Entry 6F3M (X-ray diffraction, 1.60 A resolution); this record covers chains A and D of the 4 polymer chains in the assembly.

Chain A:
Name: Adenosylhomocysteinase
Source organism: Pseudomonas aeruginosa (strain ATCC 15692 / DSM 22644 / CIP 104116 / JCM 14847 / LMG 12228 / 1C / PRS 101 / PAO1)
Notes: EC 3.3.1.1
Reference sequence: Q9I685 (SAHH_PSEAE); residue numbers follow UniProt; this construct covers 9-469
Amino-acid sequence (461 residues; row label = number of the first residue in the row):
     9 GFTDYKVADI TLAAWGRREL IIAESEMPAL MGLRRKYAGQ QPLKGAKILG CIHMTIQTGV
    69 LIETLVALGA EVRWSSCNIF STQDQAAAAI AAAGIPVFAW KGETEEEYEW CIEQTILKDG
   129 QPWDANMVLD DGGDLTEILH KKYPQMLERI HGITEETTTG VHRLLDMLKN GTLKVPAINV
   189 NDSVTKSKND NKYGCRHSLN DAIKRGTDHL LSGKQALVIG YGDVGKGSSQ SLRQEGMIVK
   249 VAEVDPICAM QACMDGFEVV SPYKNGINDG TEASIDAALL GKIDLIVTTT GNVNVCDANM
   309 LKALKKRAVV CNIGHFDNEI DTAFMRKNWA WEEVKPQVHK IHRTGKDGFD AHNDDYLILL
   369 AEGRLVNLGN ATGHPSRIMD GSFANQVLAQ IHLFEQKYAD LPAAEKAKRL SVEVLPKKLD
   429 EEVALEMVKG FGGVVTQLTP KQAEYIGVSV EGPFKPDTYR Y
UniProt features mapped onto this chain:
  - binding site (substrate): T63, D139, E164, K194, D198
  - binding site (NAD(+)): T165 to T167, N199, G228 to G233, E251, N300, I321 to H323, N375
Bound ions: K+: Q65, T380, H382; Zn2+: C85, D139, H323
Residues lining bound ligands:
  - adenosine (ADN): I60, H61, T63, Q65, T66, D139, E164, T165, K194, D198, H323, L373, N375, L376, T380, G381, H382, M387, F391
  - NAD (nicotinamide-adenine-dinucleotide), molecule 1: T165, T166, T167, K194, D198, N199, C203, I227, G228, Y229, G230, D231, V232, G233, A250, E251, V252, D253, C256, T297, T298, G299, N300, V303, I321, G322, H323, L373, N375, L376, H382
  - NAD, molecule 2: L446, Q450, I454, K463, Y467
What the authors report for this chain:
  - K+ coordination: Q65, T380 to S384
  - Zn2+ coordination: C85, D139, H323
  - binding site for adenosine: Q65, H323
  - conformationally variable residues (domain motion, side-chain flip): Q65, H323
  - mutagenesis - Q65A: decreased catalytic activity on K+ ions
  - mutagenesis - Q65A: decreased binding to adenosine

Chain D:
Name: Adenosylhomocysteinase
Source organism: Pseudomonas aeruginosa (strain ATCC 15692 / DSM 22644 / CIP 104116 / JCM 14847 / LMG 12228 / 1C / PRS 101 / PAO1)
Notes: EC 3.3.1.1
Reference sequence: Q9I685 (SAHH_PSEAE); numbering as in UniProt (aligned over 10-469)
Amino-acid sequence (460 residues; numbered 10 to 469; the number before each row is that of its first residue):
    10 FTDYKVADIT LAAWGRRELI IAESEMPALM GLRRKYAGQQ PLKGAKILGC IHMTIQTGVL
    70 IETLVALGAE VRWSSCNIFS TQDQAAAAIA AAGIPVFAWK GETEEEYEWC IEQTILKDGQ
   130 PWDANMVLDD GGDLTEILHK KYPQMLERIH GITEETTTGV HRLLDMLKNG TLKVPAINVN
   190 DSVTKSKNDN KYGCRHSLND AIKRGTDHLL SGKQALVIGY GDVGKGSSQS LRQEGMIVKV
   250 AEVDPICAMQ ACMDGFEVVS PYKNGINDGT EASIDAALLG KIDLIVTTTG NVNVCDANML
   310 KALKKRAVVC NIGHFDNEID TAFMRKNWAW EEVKPQVHKI HRTGKDGFDA HNDDYLILLA
   370 EGRLVNLGNA TGHPSRIMDG SFANQVLAQI HLFEQKYADL PAAEKAKRLS VEVLPKKLDE
   430 EVALEMVKGF GGVVTQLTPK QAEYIGVSVE GPFKPDTYRY
UniProt features mapped onto this chain:
  - binding site (substrate): T63, D139, E164, K194, D198
  - binding site (NAD(+)): T165 to T167, N199, G228 to G233, E251, N300, I321 to H323, N375
Bound ions: K+: Q65, T380, H382; Zn2+: C85, D139, H323
Residues lining bound ligands:
  - adenosine (ADN): I60, H61, T63, Q65, T66, D139, E164, T165, K194, D198, H323, L373, N375, L376, T380, G381, H382, M387, F391
  - NAD (nicotinamide-adenine-dinucleotide), molecule 1: T165, T166, T167, K194, D198, N199, C203, I227, G228, Y229, G230, D231, V232, G233, A250, E251, V252, D253, C256, T297, T298, G299, N300, V303, I321, G322, H323, L373, N375, L376, H382
  - NAD, molecule 2: L446, Q450, I454, K463, Y467

How chain A and chain D interact:
Residue-residue contacts (17; chain A residue first):
  L218(A) - M262(D)  hydrophobic
  S220(A) - M262(D)
  G221(A) - C261(D)
  Q223(A) - E266(D)  hydrogen bond
  G244(A) - G264(D)
  I246(A) - G264(D)
  I246(A) - F265(D)
  I246(A) - E266(D)
  C261(A) - G221(D)  hydrogen bond (backbone-backbone)
  M262(A) - L218(D)  hydrophobic
  M262(A) - S220(D)
  G264(A) - G244(D)
  G264(A) - I246(D)
  F265(A) - I246(D)
  E266(A) - Q223(D)  hydrogen bond
  E266(A) - K290(D)  salt bridge
  K290(A) - E266(D)  salt bridge
Interface residues without a listed pair, chain A (13 interface residues in all): K248
Interface residues without a listed pair, chain D (13 interface residues in all): K248

Summary:
Chain A and chain D each contribute 13 residues to their interface, with 3 hydrogen bonds and 2 salt bridges.
Polar contacts include E266(A)-K290(D), K290(A)-E266(D) and Q223(A)-E266(D). Bound to chain A: NAD and
adenosine. From the paper: a binding site for adenosine at Q65(A) and H323(A); Q65A of chain A reduces
catalytic activity on K+ ions.
Chain A is Adenosylhomocysteinase and chain D is Adenosylhomocysteinase, both from Pseudomonas aeruginosa
(strain ATCC 15692 / DSM 22644 / CIP 104116 / JCM 14847 / LMG 12228 / 1C / PRS 101 / PAO1); the structure,
Crystal structure of S-adenosyl-L-homocysteine hydrolase from Pseudomonas aeruginosa complexed with adenosine,
K+ and Zn2+ cations, was determined by X-ray diffraction (same publication as 6F3N, 6F3O, 6F3P and 6F3Q).
